Entry 4JN6 (X-ray diffraction, 1.93 A resolution); this record covers chains A and C of the 4 polymer chains in the assembly.

Chain A (and C):
Molecule: 4-hydroxy-2-oxovalerate aldolase
Source organism: Mycobacterium tuberculosis
Notes: EC 4.1.3.39; chain C of this document is another copy of the same molecule, construct and numbering; everything in this record applies to it too
UniProtKB: P71867 (HOA_MYCTU); residues 1-346 here = UniProt positions 1-346
Chain sequence (346 residues; numbered 1 to 346; the number before each row is that of its first residue):
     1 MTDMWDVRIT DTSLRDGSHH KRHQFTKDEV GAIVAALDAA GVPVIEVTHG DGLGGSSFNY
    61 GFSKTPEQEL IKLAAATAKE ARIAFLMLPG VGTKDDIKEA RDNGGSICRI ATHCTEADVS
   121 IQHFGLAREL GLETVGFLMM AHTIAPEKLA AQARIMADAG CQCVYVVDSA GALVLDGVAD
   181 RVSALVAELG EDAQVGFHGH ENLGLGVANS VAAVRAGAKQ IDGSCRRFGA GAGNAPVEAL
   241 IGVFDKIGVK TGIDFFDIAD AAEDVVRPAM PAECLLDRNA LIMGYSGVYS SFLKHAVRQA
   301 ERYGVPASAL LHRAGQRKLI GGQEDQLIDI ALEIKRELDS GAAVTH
Disordered / not traced: 1-3, 342-346 (chain C: 1-3, 343-346)
Bound ions: Mn2+: Asp16, His198, His200 (together with oxalate ion)
Residues lining bound ligands: oxalate ion (OXL): Arg15, Asp16, Leu86, Phe137, Met139, Val167, Ser169, His198, His200, Tyr289

Interface between chain A and chain C:
Pairs across the interface - 50 pairs, chain A then chain C:
  Val174(A) - Val243(C)  hydrophobic
  Val174(A) - Ile247(C)  hydrophobic
  Leu175(A) - Val211(C)  hydrophobic
  Leu203(A) - Ala239(C)
  Leu203(A) - Val243(C)
  Gly204(A) - Val207(C)
  Leu205(A) - Val207(C)  hydrophobic
  Leu205(A) - Ala208(C)  hydrophobic
  Leu205(A) - Val243(C)  hydrophobic
  Val207(A) - Gly204(C)
  Val207(A) - Leu205(C)  hydrophobic
  Ala208(A) - Leu205(C)
  Ala208(A) - Ala208(C)  hydrophobic
  Val211(A) - Leu175(C)  hydrophobic
  Arg226(A) - Asp277(C)
  Arg227(A) - Leu276(C)
  Pro236(A) - Leu276(C)  hydrophobic
  Glu238(A) - Leu281(C)
  Ala239(A) - Leu203(C)
  Ala239(A) - Leu276(C)  hydrophobic
  Gly242(A) - Tyr285(C)
  Val243(A) - Leu203(C)
  Val243(A) - Leu205(C)  hydrophobic
  Asp245(A) - Tyr285(C)  hydrogen bond
  Lys246(A) - Tyr285(C)  hydrogen bond (side chain-backbone)
  Ile247(A) - Val174(C)  hydrophobic
  Phe255(A) - Leu281(C)
  Phe255(A) - Tyr285(C)  hydrophobic
  Phe256(A) - Tyr285(C)  hydrophobic
  Asp260(A) - Arg278(C)  salt bridge
  Glu263(A) - Asp277(C)
  Glu263(A) - Arg278(C)  hydrogen bond (side chain-backbone)
  Asp264(A) - Arg278(C)  salt bridge
  Glu273(A) - Leu275(C)
  Leu275(A) - Glu273(C)
  Leu276(A) - Arg227(C)
  Leu276(A) - Pro236(C)  hydrophobic
  Asp277(A) - Arg226(C)
  Asp277(A) - Glu263(C)
  Arg278(A) - Asp260(C)  salt bridge
  Arg278(A) - Glu263(C)  hydrogen bond (backbone-side chain)
  Arg278(A) - Asp264(C)  salt bridge
  Leu281(A) - Glu238(C)
  Leu281(A) - Ala239(C)  hydrophobic
  Leu281(A) - Phe255(C)
  Tyr285(A) - Gly242(C)
  Tyr285(A) - Asp245(C)  hydrogen bond
  Tyr285(A) - Lys246(C)  hydrogen bond (backbone-side chain)
  Tyr285(A) - Phe255(C)  hydrophobic
  His312(A) - Phe256(C)
Also at the interface, not in a pair above, chain A (33 interface residues in all): Ala259, Ile282
Also at the interface, not in a pair above, chain C (33 interface residues in all): Ala259, Ile282, His312

Summary:
Chain A and chain C each contribute 33 residues to their interface; the contacts include 6 hydrogen bonds and
4 salt bridges. Polar contacts include Asp260(A)-Arg278(C), Asp264(A)-Arg278(C) and Asp245(A)-Tyr285(C).
Ligands of chain A: oxalate ion. The Mn2+ site is built by Asp16(A), His198(A) and His200(A).
Chain A and chain C are both 4-hydroxy-2-oxovalerate aldolase (Mycobacterium tuberculosis); the structure,
Crystal Structure of the Aldolase-Dehydrogenase Complex from Mycobacterium tuberculosis HRv37, was determined
by X-ray diffraction.
